PDB entry 6QZ3 | X-ray diffraction, 1.60 A resolution | chain A

# Chain A
Protein: Mono(2-hydroxyethyl) terephthalate hydrolase
From: Ideonella sakaiensis (strain 201-F6)
Notes: EC 3.1.1.102
Reference sequence: A0A0K8P8E7 (MHETH_IDESA); residues 1-603 here = UniProt positions 1-603
Chain sequence (611 residues; each row starts with the number of its first residue):
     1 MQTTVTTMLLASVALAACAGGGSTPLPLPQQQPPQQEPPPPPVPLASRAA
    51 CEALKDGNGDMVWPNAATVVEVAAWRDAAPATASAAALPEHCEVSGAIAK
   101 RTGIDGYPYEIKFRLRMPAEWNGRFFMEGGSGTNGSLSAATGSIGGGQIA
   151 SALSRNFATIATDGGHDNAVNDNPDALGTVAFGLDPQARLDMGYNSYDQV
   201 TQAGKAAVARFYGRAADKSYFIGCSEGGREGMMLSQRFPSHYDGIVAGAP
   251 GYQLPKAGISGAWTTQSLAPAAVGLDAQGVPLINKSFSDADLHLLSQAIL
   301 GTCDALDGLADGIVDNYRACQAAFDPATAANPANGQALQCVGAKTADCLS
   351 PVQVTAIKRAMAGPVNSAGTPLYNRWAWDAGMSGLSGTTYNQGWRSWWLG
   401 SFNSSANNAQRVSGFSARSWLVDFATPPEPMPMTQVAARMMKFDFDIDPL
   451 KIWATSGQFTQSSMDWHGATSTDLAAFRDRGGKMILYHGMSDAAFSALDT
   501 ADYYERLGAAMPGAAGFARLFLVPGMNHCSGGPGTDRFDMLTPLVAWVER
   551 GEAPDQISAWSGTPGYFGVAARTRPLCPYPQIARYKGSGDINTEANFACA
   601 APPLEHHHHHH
Not modelled in the structure: 1-39, 56-61, 604-611
Construct notes: expression tag (604-611)
Modified / non-standard residues: Mse1, Mse8, Mse61 (selenomethionine); Mse117, Mse127, Mse192, Mse232, Mse233, Mse361, Mse382, Mse431, Mse433, Mse440, Mse441, Mse464, Mse484, Mse490, Mse511, Mse526, Mse540 (selenomethionine; parent Met)
Disulfides: C51-C92, C224-C529, C303-C320, C340-C348, C577-C599
Ion coordination: Ca2+: D304, D307, L309, D311, I313
Small-molecule neighbours: benzoic acid (BEZ): G132, S225, E226, L254, A257, W397, R411, F415, S416, S419, A494, F495, H528
Curated features (UniProtKB/Swiss-Prot):
  - active site: S225 (Acyl-ester intermediate), D492 (Charge relay system), H528 (Charge relay system)
  - binding site (4-[(2-hydroxyethoxy)carbonyl]benzoate): G132, E226, R411, S416, H528
  - binding site (Ca(2+)): D304, D307, L309, D311, I313
  - lipidation: C18 (N-palmitoyl cysteine)
  - mutagenesis: S225 (S225A: Loss of catalytic activity towards MHET), R411 (R411A/Q: Almost complete loss of catalytic activity towards MHET), S416 (S416A: Gains a low activity towards BHET (bis-(2-hydroxyethyl) terephthalate); when associated with N-424), F424 (F424N: Gains a low activity towards BHET (bis-(2-hydroxyethyl) terephthalate); when associated with A-416), D492 (D492A: Loss of catalytic activity towards MHET), H528 (H528A: Loss of catalytic activity towards MHET)
What the authors report for this chain:
  - catalytic residues: S225, D492, H528
  - contacts within the chain: Y252-A469 (hydrogen bond)
  - conformationally variable residues (side-chain flip): Q410, F415
  - binding site for benzoic acid: R411, S416 (from molecular simulation)
  - catalytic residues: G132, E226 (from molecular simulation)
  - mutagenesis - S131G, E226T, F495I: decreased catalytic activity on MHET
  - mutagenesis - S225A: abolished catalytic activity
  - mutagenesis - C224A/C529A, C224H/C529F, C224W/C529S: decreased expression

# Overview
Bound to chain A: benzoic acid. D304, D307, L309, D311 and I313 coordinate Ca2+. UniProt lists 3 active-site
residues, 5 residues binding 4-[(2-hydroxyethoxy)carbonyl]benzoate, 5 Ca2+-binding residues and 6 mutagenesis
sites. The paper reports catalytic residues S225, D492 and H528 among others; S131G, E226T and F495I reduce
catalytic activity on MHET; 7 substitutions were tested in all.
Chain A is Mono(2-hydroxyethyl) terephthalate hydrolase (Ideonella sakaiensis (strain 201-F6)); the structure,
Structure of MHETase from Ideonella sakaiensis, was determined by X-ray diffraction, deposited together with
6QZ1, 6QZ2 and 6QZ4.
